PDB entry 9IM0 | electron microscopy, 2.95 A resolution | chains D and O of the 3 polymer chains in the assembly

[Chain D (and O)]
Name: Primase D5
Source organism: Monkeypox virus
Notes: chain O of this document is another copy of the same molecule, construct and numbering; everything in this record applies to it too
UniProt: Q5IXS3 (Q5IXS3_MONPV); numbering as in UniProt (aligned over 1-785)
Chain sequence (785 residues; each row starts with the number of its first residue):
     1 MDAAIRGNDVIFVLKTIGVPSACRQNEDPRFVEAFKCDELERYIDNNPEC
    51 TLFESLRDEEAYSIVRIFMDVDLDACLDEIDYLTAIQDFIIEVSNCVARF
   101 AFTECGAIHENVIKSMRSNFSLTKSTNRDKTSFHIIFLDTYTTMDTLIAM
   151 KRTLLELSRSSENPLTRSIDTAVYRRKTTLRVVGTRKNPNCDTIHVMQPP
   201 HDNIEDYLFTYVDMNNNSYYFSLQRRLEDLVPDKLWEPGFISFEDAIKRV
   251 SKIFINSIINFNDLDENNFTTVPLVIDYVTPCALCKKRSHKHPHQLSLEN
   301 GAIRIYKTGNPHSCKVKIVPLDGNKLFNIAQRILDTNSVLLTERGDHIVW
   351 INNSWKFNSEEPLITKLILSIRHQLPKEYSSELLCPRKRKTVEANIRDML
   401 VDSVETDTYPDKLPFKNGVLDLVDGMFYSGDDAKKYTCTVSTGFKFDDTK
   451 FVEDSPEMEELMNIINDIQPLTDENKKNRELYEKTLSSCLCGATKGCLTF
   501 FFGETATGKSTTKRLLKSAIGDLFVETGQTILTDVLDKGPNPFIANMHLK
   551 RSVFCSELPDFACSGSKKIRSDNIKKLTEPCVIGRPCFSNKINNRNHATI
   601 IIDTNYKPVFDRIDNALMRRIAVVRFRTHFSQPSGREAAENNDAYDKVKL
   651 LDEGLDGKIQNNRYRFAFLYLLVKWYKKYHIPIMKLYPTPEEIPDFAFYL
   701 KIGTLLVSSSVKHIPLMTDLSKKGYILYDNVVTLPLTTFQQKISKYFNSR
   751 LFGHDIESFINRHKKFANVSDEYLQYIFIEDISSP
Unresolved in the structure: 1, 227-785 (chain O: 1-239, 321-785)

[Interface between chain D and chain O]
Contacting residue pairs (13):
  L73(D) - E299(O)
  D74(D) - R304(O)  hydrogen bond (backbone-side chain)
  A75(D) - R304(O)
  C76(D) - H312(O)  hydrogen bond
  L77(D) - H312(O)
  L77(D) - V316(O)  hydrophobic
  D78(D) - K315(O)
  D81(D) - K315(O)  salt bridge
  R159(D) - N300(O)  hydrogen bond
  P164(D) - I318(O)  hydrophobic
  R167(D) - N300(O)  hydrogen bond (backbone-side chain)
  R167(D) - G301(O)
  R167(D) - A302(O)
Also at the interface, not in a pair above, chain D (12 interface residues in all): S158, E162
Also at the interface, not in a pair above, chain O (10 interface residues in all): P311

[Summary]
12 residues of chain D face 10 of chain O across their interface, with 4 hydrogen bonds and 1 salt bridge.
Polar contacts include D81(D)-K315(O), D74(D)-R304(O) and C76(D)-H312(O).
Chain D and chain O are both Primase D5 (Monkeypox virus); the structure, The Cryo-EM structure of MPXV E5 in
complex with ssDNA focused on primase and Zn binding ..., was determined by electron microscopy (same
publication as 9ILY, 9ILZ, 9IM1, 9IM2 and 9IM3).
